8Z85 - chains A and E of the 5 polymer chains in the assembly; structure by electron microscopy, 2.30 A resolution.

Chain A:
Molecule: Polymerase acidic protein
From: Thogoto virus (isolate SiAr 126)
UniProt: P27194 (PA_THOGV); residue numbers follow UniProt; this construct covers 1-622
Amino-acid sequence (622 residues; each row starts with the number of its first residue):
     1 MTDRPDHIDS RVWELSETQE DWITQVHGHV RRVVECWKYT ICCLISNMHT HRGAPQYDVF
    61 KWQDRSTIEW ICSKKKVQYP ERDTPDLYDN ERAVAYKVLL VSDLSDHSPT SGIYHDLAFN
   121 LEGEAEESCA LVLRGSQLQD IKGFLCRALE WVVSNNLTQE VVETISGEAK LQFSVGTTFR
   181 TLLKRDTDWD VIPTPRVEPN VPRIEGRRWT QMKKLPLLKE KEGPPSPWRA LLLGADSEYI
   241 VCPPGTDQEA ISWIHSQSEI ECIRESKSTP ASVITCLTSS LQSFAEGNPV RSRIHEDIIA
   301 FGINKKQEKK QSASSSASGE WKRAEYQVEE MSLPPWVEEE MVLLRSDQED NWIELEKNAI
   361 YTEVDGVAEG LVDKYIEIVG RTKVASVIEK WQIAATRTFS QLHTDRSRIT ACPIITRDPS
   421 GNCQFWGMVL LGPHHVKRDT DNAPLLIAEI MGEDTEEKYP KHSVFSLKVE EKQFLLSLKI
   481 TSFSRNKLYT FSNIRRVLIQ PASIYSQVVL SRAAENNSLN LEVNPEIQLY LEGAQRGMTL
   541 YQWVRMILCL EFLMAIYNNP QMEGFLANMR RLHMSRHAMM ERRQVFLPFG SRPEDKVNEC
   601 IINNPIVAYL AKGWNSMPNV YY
Not modelled in the structure: 1-2, 49-55, 63-84
Sequence notes: conflict Glu471 (Gly in P27194)
What the authors report for this chain:
  - binding site for the 18-nt RNA strand: Arg229, Ser268, Tyr326, Asn442, Lys461, Lys479, Asn603

Chain E:
Molecule: 17-nt RNA strand
Sequence (17 nucleotides; row label = number of the first residue in the row):
     1 GACUGCCUGU UUUUGCU
Not modelled in the structure: 1-12

Interface between chain A and chain E:
Contacting residue pairs (29):
  Thr246(A) - U14(E)  base contact
  Thr246(A) - G15(E)  base contact
  Asp247(A) - U14(E)  hydrogen bond to the sugar
  Asp247(A) - G15(E)  sugar contact
  Gln248(A) - U13(E)  hydrogen bond to the base
  Gln248(A) - U14(E)  hydrogen bond to the base
  Phe284(A) - U14(E)  sugar contact
  Gly287(A) - U13(E)  base contact
  Pro289(A) - U13(E)  base contact
  Asp350(A) - U17(E)  base contact
  Trp352(A) - U17(E)  stacking on the base
  Ile353(A) - U17(E)  sugar contact
  Glu354(A) - U17(E)  sugar contact
  Glu389(A) - C16(E)  hydrogen bond to the sugar
  Glu389(A) - U17(E)  phosphate contact
  Gln392(A) - C16(E)  hydrogen bond to the base
  Ile393(A) - C16(E)  base contact
  Thr396(A) - C16(E)  hydrogen bond to the base
  Arg397(A) - G15(E)  sugar contact
  Arg397(A) - C16(E)  salt bridge to the phosphate
  Thr416(A) - U17(E)  base contact
  Arg417(A) - G15(E)  hydrogen bond to the base
  Arg417(A) - U17(E)  hydrogen bond to the base
  Asp418(A) - U17(E)  base contact
  Pro419(A) - U17(E)  base contact
  Gln424(A) - U17(E)  hydrogen bond to the base
  Ser492(A) - C16(E)  base contact
  Arg495(A) - C16(E)  hydrogen bond to the base
  Arg495(A) - U17(E)  hydrogen bond to the phosphate
Also at the interface, not in a pair above, chain A (24 interface residues in all): Gly245, Ile415

In short:
The interface between chain A and chain E involves 24 residues on one side and 5 on the other, with 11
hydrogen bonds, 1 salt bridge and 1 aromatic stacking contact. Polar pairs include Gln248(A)-U13(E),
Gln248(A)-U14(E) and Gln392(A)-C16(E). From the paper: a binding site for the 18-nt RNA strand at Arg229(A),
Ser268(A) and Tyr326(A) among others.
Here chain A is Polymerase acidic protein (Thogoto virus (isolate SiAr 126)) and chain E is a 17-nt RNA
strand. Entry 8Z85 (Cryo-EM structure of Thogoto virus polymerase in transcription pre-initiation conformation
1) was determined by electron microscopy (same publication as 8Z8J, 8Z8N, 8Z8X, 8Z90, 8Z97, 8Z98 and 3 further
entries).
